6W19 - chains E and U of the 50 polymer chains in the assembly; structure by electron microscopy, 5.50 A resolution (low resolution: residue-level contacts below are approximate; hydrogen-bond / salt-bridge calls are withheld).

# Chain E
Protein: Major capsid protein
From: Epstein-Barr virus (strain B95-8)
UniProt: P03226 (MCP_EBVB9); numbering as in UniProt (aligned over 1-1381)
Chain sequence (1381 residues; each row starts with the number of its first residue):
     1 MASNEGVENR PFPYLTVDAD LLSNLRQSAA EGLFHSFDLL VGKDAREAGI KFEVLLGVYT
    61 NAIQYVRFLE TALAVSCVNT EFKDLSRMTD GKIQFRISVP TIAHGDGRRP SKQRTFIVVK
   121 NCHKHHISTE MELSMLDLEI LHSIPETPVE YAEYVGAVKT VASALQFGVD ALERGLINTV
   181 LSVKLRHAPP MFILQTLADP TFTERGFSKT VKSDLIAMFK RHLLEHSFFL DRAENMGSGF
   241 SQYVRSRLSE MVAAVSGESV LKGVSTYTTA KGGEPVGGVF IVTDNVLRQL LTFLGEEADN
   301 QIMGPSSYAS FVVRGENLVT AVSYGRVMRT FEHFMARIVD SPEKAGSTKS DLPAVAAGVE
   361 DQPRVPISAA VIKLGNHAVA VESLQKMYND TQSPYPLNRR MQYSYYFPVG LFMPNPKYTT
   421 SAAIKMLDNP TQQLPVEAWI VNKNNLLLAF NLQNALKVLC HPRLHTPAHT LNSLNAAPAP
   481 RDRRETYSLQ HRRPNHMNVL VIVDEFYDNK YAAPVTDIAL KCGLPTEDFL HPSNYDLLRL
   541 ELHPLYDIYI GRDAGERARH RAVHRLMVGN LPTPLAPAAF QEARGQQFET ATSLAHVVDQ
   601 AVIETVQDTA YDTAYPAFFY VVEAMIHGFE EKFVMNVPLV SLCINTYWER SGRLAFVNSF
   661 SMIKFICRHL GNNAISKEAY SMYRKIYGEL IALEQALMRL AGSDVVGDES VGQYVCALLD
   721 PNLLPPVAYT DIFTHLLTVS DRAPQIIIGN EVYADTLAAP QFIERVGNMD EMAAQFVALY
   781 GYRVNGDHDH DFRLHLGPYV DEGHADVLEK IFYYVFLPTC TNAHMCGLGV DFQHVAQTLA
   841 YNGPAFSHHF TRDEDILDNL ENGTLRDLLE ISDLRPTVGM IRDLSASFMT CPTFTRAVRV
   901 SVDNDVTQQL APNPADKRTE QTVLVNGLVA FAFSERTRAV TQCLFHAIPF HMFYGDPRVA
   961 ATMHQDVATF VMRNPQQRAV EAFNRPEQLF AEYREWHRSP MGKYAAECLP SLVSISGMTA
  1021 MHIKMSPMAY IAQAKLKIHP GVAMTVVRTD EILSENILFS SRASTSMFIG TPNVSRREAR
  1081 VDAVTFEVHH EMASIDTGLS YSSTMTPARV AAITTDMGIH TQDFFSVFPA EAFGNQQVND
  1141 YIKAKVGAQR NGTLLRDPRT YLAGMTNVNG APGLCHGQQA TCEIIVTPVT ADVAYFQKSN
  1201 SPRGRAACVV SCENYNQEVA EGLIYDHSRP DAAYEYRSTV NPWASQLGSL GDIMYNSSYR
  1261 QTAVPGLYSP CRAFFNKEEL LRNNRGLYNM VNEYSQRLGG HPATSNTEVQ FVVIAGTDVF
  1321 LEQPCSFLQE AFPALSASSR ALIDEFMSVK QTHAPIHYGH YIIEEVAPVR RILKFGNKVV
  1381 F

# Chain U
Protein: Small capsomere-interacting protein
From: Epstein-Barr virus (strain B95-8)
UniProt: P14348 (SCP_EBVB9); residue numbers follow UniProt; this construct covers 1-176
Chain sequence (176 residues; each row starts with the number of its first residue):
     1 MARRLPKPTL QGRLEADFPD SPLLPKFQEL NQNNLPNDVF REAQRSYLVF LTSQFCYEEY
    61 VQRTFGVPRR QRAIDKRQRA SVAGAGAHAH LGGSSATPVQ QAQAAASAGT GALASSAPST
   121 AVAQSATPSV SSSISSLRAA TSGATAAASA AAAVDTGSGG GGQPHDTAPR GARKKQ
Disordered / not traced: 78-176

# How chain E and chain U interact
Residue-residue contacts (66):
  Asn498(E) with Met1(U); Arg3(U)
  Leu500(E) with Arg3(U)
  Val501(E) with Arg3(U)
  Met635(E) with Tyr60(U)
  Met769(E) with Tyr57(U)
  Asp770(E) with Tyr57(U)
  Phe776(E) with Tyr57(U)
  Val777(E) with Phe50(U)
  Tyr780(E) with Ser46(U); Tyr47(U); Phe50(U)
  Asp789(E) with Met1(U)
  His790(E) with Met1(U)
  Asp831(E) with Arg4(U); Leu5(U)
  Gln833(E) with Arg4(U)
  His834(E) with Arg4(U); Leu5(U); Pro6(U); Lys7(U); Pro8(U)
  Ala836(E) with Val49(U)
  Gln837(E) with Glu42(U); Ser46(U)
  Thr838(E) with Pro8(U)
  Ala840(E) with Val49(U); Thr52(U)
  Tyr841(E) with Leu10(U); Gln11(U); Arg13(U); Leu14(U); Arg45(U); Leu48(U); Val49(U)
  Asn842(E) with Leu14(U)
  Phe846(E) with Leu14(U); Phe18(U); Ser21(U); Leu23(U); Leu48(U); Thr52(U)
  Ser847(E) with Phe18(U)
  His848(E) with Pro22(U)
  His849(E) with Asp20(U)
  Arg852(E) with Arg63(U)
  Glu861(E) with Gln11(U)
  Asn862(E) with Gln11(U)
  Gly863(E) with Thr9(U)
  Thr864(E) with Pro8(U); Thr9(U)
  Arg882(E) with Cys56(U)
  Asp883(E) with Arg63(U)
  Ser885(E) with Ser53(U)
  Ala886(E) with Tyr57(U)
  Phe888(E) with Phe50(U); Ser53(U)
  Met889(E) with Phe50(U); Ser53(U); Gln54(U)
  Gln942(E) with Leu5(U); Pro6(U)
  Cys943(E) with Leu5(U); Pro6(U); Pro8(U)
  Leu944(E) with Leu5(U)
Also at the interface, not in a pair above, chain E (44 interface residues in all): Asp787, Gly843, Phe850, Phe894, Phe945, His946
Also at the interface, not in a pair above, chain U (35 interface residues in all): Gly12, Glu15, Leu24, Ala43

# Summary
Chain E and chain U form an interface of 44 and 35 residues respectively.
Here chain E is Major capsid protein and chain U is Small capsomere-interacting protein, both from
Epstein-Barr virus (strain B95-8). Entry 6W19 (Structures of Capsid and Capsid-Associated Tegument Complex
inside the Epstein-Barr Virus) was determined by electron microscopy, deposited together with 6W2D and 6W2E.
